9B7M - chains A and B of the 8 polymer chains in the assembly; structure by electron microscopy, 2.82 A resolution.

== Chain A (and B) ==
Molecule: Capsid protein VP1
From: Adeno-associated virus
Notes: chain B of this document is another copy of the same molecule, construct and numbering; everything in this record applies to it too
UniProtKB: Q6JC22 (Q6JC22_9VIRU); residue numbers follow UniProt; this construct covers 203-736
Sequence (534 residues; each row starts with the number of its first residue):
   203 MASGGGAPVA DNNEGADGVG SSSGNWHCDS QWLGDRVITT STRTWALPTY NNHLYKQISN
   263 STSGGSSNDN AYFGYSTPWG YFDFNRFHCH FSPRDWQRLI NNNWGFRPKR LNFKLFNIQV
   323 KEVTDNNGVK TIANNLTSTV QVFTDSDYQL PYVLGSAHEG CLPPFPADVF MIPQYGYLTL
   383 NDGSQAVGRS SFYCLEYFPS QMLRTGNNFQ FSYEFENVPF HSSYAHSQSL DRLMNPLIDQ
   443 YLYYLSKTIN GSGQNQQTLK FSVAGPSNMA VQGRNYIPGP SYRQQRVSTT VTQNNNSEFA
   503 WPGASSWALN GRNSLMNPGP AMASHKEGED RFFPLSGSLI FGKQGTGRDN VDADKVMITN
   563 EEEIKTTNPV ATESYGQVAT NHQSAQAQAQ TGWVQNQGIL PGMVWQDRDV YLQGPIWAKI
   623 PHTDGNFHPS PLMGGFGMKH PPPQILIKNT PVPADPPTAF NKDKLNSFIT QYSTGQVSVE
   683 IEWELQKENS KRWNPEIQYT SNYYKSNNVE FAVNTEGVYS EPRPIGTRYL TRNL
Unresolved in the structure: 203-240, 296-306, 429-475, 687-736 (chain B: 203-418, 542-559, 613-736)
From the paper describing this entry:
  - mutagenesis - Q588R: abolished binding to Fab1-1

== Interface between chain A and chain B ==
Contacting residue pairs (66):
  Arg476(A) with Trp509(B); Ser516(B); Asn519(B), hydrogen bond (backbone-backbone); Pro520(B)
  Ile479(A) with Trp509(B)
  Pro480(A) with Trp509(B)
  Lys528(A) with Asn512(B); Gly513(B)
  Glu529(A) with Asn512(B), hydrogen bond (backbone-side chain)
  Lys567(A) with Leu511(B); Asn512(B)
  Thr568(A) with Leu511(B)
  Asn570(A) with Leu511(B)
  Glu575(A) with Ala510(B)
  Ser576(A) with Ala510(B)
  Tyr577(A) with Trp509(B); Ala510(B), hydrogen bond (backbone-backbone)
  Gly578(A) with Tyr484(B); Ser508(B); Trp509(B)
  Gln579(A) with Tyr484(B), hydrogen bond (backbone-side chain); Ala506(B); Ser507(B); Ser508(B), hydrogen bond (backbone-backbone)
  Val580(A) with Tyr484(B); Ser507(B); Gln597(B)
  Ala581(A) with Arg485(B); Gln486(B); Gln487(B); Ser507(B), hydrogen bond (backbone-side chain); Gln597(B)
  Thr582(A) with Arg485(B), hydrogen bond (backbone-side chain); Gln597(B)
  Asn583(A) with Arg485(B); Gln487(B), hydrogen bond
  His584(A) with Gln487(B); Arg488(B), hydrogen bond; Thr574(B), hydrogen bond (side chain-backbone); Glu575(B), salt bridge
  Gln585(A) with Gln487(B), hydrogen bond (backbone-side chain); Arg488(B), hydrogen bond (side chain-backbone); Val489(B); Asn496(B), hydrogen bond; Phe501(B)
  Ser586(A) with Gln495(B); Asn497(B)
  Ala587(A) with Gln495(B), hydrogen bond (backbone-backbone); Asn497(B)
  Ala589(A) with Asn497(B)
  Gln590(A) with Asn497(B)
  Ala591(A) with Gln487(B); Phe501(B), hydrophobic
  Gln592(A) with Gln487(B)
  Thr593(A) with Pro504(B); Gly505(B)
  Val596(A) with Asn598(B)
  Gln599(A) with Tyr484(B); Asn598(B), hydrogen bond
  Ile601(A) with Gly600(B); Ile601(B), hydrogen bond (backbone-backbone)
  Leu602(A) with Pro482(B), hydrophobic; Gln599(B)
  Pro603(A) with Pro482(B); Ile601(B); Trp607(B)
Interface residues without a listed pair, chain A (36 interface residues in all): Thr569, Val572, Gln588, Asn598, Gly600
Interface residues without a listed pair, chain B (36 interface residues in all): Thr494, Leu517, Met518, Pro522

== In short ==
Chain A and chain B each contribute 36 residues to their interface, with 16 hydrogen bonds and 1 salt bridge.
Among the polar pairs are His584(A)-Glu575(B), Glu529(A)-Asn512(B) and Gln579(A)-Tyr484(B). From the paper:
Q588R of chain A abolishes binding to Fab1-1.
Chain A and chain B are both Capsid protein VP1 (Adeno-associated virus); the structure, Fab2-3 in complex
with the capsid of Adeno-associated virus type 9, was determined by electron microscopy (same publication as
9B6N, 9B6O, 9B6Q, 9B6R, 9B6S, 9B6T and 9 further entries).
